Entry 6DKS (X-ray diffraction, 2.78 A resolution); this record covers chains A and C of the 8 polymer chains in the assembly.

[Chain A]
Molecule: 15-nt DNA strand
Sequence (15 nucleotides; row label = number of the first residue in the row):
     1 AATCTTTCCCACAGT

[Chain C]
Molecule: Recombining binding protein suppressor of hairless
Organism: Mus musculus
UniProtKB: P31266 (SUH_MOUSE); numbering as in UniProt (aligned over 53-474)
Amino-acid sequence (422 residues; numbered 53 to 474; the number before each row is that of its first residue):
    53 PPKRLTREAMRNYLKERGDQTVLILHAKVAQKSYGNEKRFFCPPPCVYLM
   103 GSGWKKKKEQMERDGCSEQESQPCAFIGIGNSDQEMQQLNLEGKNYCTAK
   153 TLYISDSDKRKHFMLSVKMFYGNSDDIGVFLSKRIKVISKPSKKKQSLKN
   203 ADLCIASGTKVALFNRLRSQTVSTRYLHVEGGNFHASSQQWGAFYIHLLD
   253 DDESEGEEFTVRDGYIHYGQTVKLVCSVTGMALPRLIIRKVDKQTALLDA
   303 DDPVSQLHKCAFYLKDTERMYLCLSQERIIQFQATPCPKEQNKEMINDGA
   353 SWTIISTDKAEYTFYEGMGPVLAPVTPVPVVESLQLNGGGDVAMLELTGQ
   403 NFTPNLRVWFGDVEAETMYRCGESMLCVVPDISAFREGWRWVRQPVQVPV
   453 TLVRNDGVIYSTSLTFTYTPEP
Disordered / not traced: 197-199, 340-341
What the authors report for this chain:
  - mutagenesis - F261A/L388A: abolished signaling in response to repression of Hes1 and Hey1

[Interface between chain A and chain C]
Contacting residue pairs (12; chain A residue first):
  DT5(A) - Ser194(C)  hydrogen bond to the phosphate
  DT6(A) - Tyr86(C)  sugar contact
  DT6(A) - Ser191(C)  hydrogen bond to the phosphate
  DT7(A) - Tyr86(C)  hydrogen bond to the phosphate
  DT7(A) - Ser191(C)  base contact
  DC8(A) - Tyr86(C)  phosphate contact
  DC9(A) - Arg91(C)  base contact
  DA11(A) - Arg220(C)  base contact
  DC12(A) - Arg220(C)  hydrogen bond to the base
  DA13(A) - Arg220(C)  sugar contact
  DA13(A) - Ser221(C)  phosphate contact
  DG14(A) - Ser221(C)  sugar contact
Interface residues without a listed pair, chain A (10 interface residues in all): DC10
Interface residues without a listed pair, chain C (8 interface residues in all): Glu89, Lys192

[In short]
The interface between chain A and chain C involves 10 residues on one side and 8 on the other; the contacts
include 4 hydrogen bonds. Polar contacts include DC12(A)-Arg220(C), DT5(A)-Ser194(C) and DT6(A)-Ser191(C).
From the paper: F261A/L388A of chain C abolish signaling in response to repression of Hes1 and Hey1.
Chain A is a 15-nt DNA strand and chain C is Recombining binding protein suppressor of hairless (Mus
musculus); the structure, Structure of the Rbpj-SHARP-DNA Repressor Complex, was determined by X-ray
diffraction.
